PDB entry 6WPA | X-ray diffraction, 3.09 A resolution | chains A and M of the 5 polymer chains in the assembly

[Chain A]
Molecule: AvaR1
Source organism: Streptomyces avermitilis
UniProt: Q82H41 (Q82H41_STRAW); residues 2-235 here correspond to UniProt positions 1-234 (UniProt number = residue number - 1)
Chain sequence (245 residues; each row starts with the number of its first residue; numbers below 1 keep their minus sign (Gly-9 is residue -9)):
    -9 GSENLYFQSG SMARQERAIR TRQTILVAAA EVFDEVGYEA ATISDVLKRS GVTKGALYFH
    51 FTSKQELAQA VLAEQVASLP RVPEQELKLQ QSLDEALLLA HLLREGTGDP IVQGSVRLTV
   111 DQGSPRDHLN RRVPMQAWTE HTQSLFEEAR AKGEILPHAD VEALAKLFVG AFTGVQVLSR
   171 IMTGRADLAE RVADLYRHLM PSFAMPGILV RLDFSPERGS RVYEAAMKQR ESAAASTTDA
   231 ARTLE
Unresolved in the structure: -9 to 3, 219-235
Sequence notes: expression tag (-9 to 1)
Reported in the primary citation:
  - binding site for Pal2-1-5'-gc (chain M): Thr11, Thr43, Lys44, Tyr48
  - conformationally variable residues (loop rearrangement, side-chain flip): Gln65, Trp128

[Chain M]
Molecule: Pal2-1-5'-gc
Sequence (28 nucleotides; each row starts with the number of its first residue):
     1 GCAAGATACG TACTAGTACG TATCTTGC

[How chain A and chain M interact]
Residue-residue contacts (16; chain A residue first):
  Arg4(A) with DC24(M), phosphate contact; DT25(M), sugar contact
  Gln5(A) with DT25(M), phosphate contact
  Arg7(A) with DT23(M), sugar contact
  Thr32(A) with DT14(M), phosphate contact; DA15(M), phosphate contact
  Ile33(A) with DA15(M), hydrogen bond to the phosphate
  Ser34(A) with DT14(M), phosphate contact; DA15(M), hydrogen bond to the phosphate
  Lys44(A) with DA15(M), base contact; DG16(M), hydrogen bond to the base
  Tyr48(A) with DA15(M), sugar contact; DG16(M), hydrogen bond to the phosphate; DT17(M), base contact
  Thr52(A) with DG16(M), phosphate contact
  Ser53(A) with DG16(M), phosphate contact
Also at the interface, not in a pair above, chain A (12 interface residues in all): Ala31, Lys54

[Overview]
12 residues of chain A and 7 residues of chain M are in contact, with 4 hydrogen bonds. Polar contacts include
Lys44(A)-DG16(M), Ile33(A)-DA15(M) and Ser34(A)-DA15(M). From the paper: a binding site for Pal2-1-5'-gc
(chain M) at Thr11(A), Thr43(A) and Lys44(A) among others; conformational variability at Gln65(A) and
Trp128(A).
Here chain A is AvaR1 (Streptomyces avermitilis) and chain M is Pal2-1-5'-gc. Entry 6WPA (Structure of AvaR1
bound to DNA half-site) was determined by X-ray diffraction, deposited together with 6WP9.
